Entry 3AJ2 (X-ray diffraction, 2.70 A resolution); this record covers chains C and D of the 4 polymer chains in the assembly.

== Chain C (and D) ==
Protein: Cellulose synthase operon protein D
Source organism: Acetobacter xylinus
Notes: chain D of this document is another copy of the same molecule, construct and numbering; everything in this record applies to it too
UniProtKB: P37719 (ACSD_ACEXY); residue numbers follow UniProt; this construct covers 1-156
Sequence (162 residues; numbered 1 to 162; the number before each row is that of its first residue):
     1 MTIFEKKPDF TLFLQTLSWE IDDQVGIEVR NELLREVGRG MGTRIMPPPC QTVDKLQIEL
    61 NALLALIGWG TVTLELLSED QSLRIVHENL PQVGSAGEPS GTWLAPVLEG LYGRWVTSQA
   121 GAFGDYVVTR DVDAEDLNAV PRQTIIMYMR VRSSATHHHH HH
Unresolved in the structure: 1-3, 135-137, 152-162 (chain D: 1-4)
Differences from the reference sequence: expression tag (157-162)

== Chain C / chain D interface ==
Pairs across the interface (59; chain C residue first):
  Lys7(C) - Asp9(D)  salt bridge
  Pro8(C) - Ile67(D)
  Pro8(C) - Gly68(D)
  Pro8(C) - Pro91(D)  hydrophobic
  Asp9(C) - Lys7(D)
  Asp9(C) - Ile67(D)  hydrogen bond (backbone-backbone)
  Asp9(C) - Trp69(D)  hydrogen bond (backbone-side chain)
  Phe10(C) - Phe10(D)  hydrophobic
  Phe10(C) - Leu14(D)  hydrophobic
  Phe10(C) - Trp69(D)  hydrophobic
  Phe10(C) - Pro91(D)  hydrophobic
  Phe10(C) - Val93(D)  hydrophobic
  Phe10(C) - Leu104(D)  hydrophobic
  Thr11(C) - Phe10(D)
  Leu12(C) - Arg44(D)
  Leu12(C) - Ile45(D)  hydrophobic
  Phe13(C) - Leu14(D)  hydrophobic
  Phe13(C) - Val37(D)  hydrophobic
  Phe13(C) - Met41(D)  hydrophobic
  Phe13(C) - Trp69(D)  hydrophobic
  Phe13(C) - Leu104(D)  hydrophobic
  Phe13(C) - Val107(D)  hydrophobic
  Leu14(C) - Phe10(D)  hydrophobic
  Leu14(C) - Leu14(D)  hydrophobic
  Gln15(C) - Arg44(D)  hydrogen bond (backbone-side chain)
  Thr16(C) - Val37(D)
  Thr16(C) - Gly40(D)
  Thr16(C) - Met41(D)
  Thr16(C) - Arg44(D)
  Leu17(C) - Leu17(D)  hydrophobic
  Leu17(C) - Val37(D)  hydrophobic
  Trp19(C) - Arg44(D)
  Glu20(C) - Glu36(D)
  Glu20(C) - Val37(D)
  Gln24(C) - Leu33(D)
  Gln24(C) - Glu36(D)  hydrogen bond
  Leu33(C) - Glu20(D)
  Leu33(C) - Gln24(D)
  Val37(C) - Phe13(D)  hydrophobic
  Val37(C) - Thr16(D)
  Val37(C) - Leu17(D)
  Val37(C) - Glu20(D)
  Gly40(C) - Thr16(D)
  Met41(C) - Phe13(D)  hydrophobic
  Met41(C) - Thr16(D)
  Arg44(C) - Gln15(D)
  Arg44(C) - Thr16(D)
  Arg44(C) - Trp19(D)
  Ile45(C) - Leu12(D)  hydrophobic
  Ile67(C) - Pro8(D)
  Ile67(C) - Asp9(D)  hydrogen bond (backbone-backbone)
  Gly68(C) - Pro8(D)
  Trp69(C) - Asp9(D)  hydrogen bond (side chain-backbone)
  Trp69(C) - Phe13(D)  hydrophobic
  Pro91(C) - Pro8(D)  hydrophobic
  Pro91(C) - Phe10(D)  hydrophobic
  Val93(C) - Phe10(D)  hydrophobic
  Leu104(C) - Phe10(D)  hydrophobic
  Val107(C) - Phe13(D)  hydrophobic
Also at the interface, not in a pair above, chain C (30 interface residues in all): Leu34, Glu36, Trp103
Also at the interface, not in a pair above, chain D (30 interface residues in all): Thr11, Leu34, Trp103

== Summary ==
The chain C/chain D interface involves 30 residues from each chain, with 6 hydrogen bonds and 1 salt bridge.
Polar pairs include Lys7(C)-Asp9(D), Asp9(C)-Trp69(D) and Gln15(C)-Arg44(D).
Chain C and chain D are both Cellulose synthase operon protein D (Acetobacter xylinus); the structure, The
structure of AxCeSD octamer (C-terminal HIS-tag) from Acetobacter xylinum, was determined by X-ray
diffraction, deposited together with 3AJ1 and 3A8E.
